PDB entry 6AVR | electron microscopy, 35.00 A resolution (very low resolution: no residue pairs are listed; an interface is given only as per-side residue counts) | chains B and H of the 4 polymer chains in the assembly

[Chain B]
Molecule: Integrin beta-3
Organism: Homo sapiens
UniProtKB: P05106 (ITB3_HUMAN), isoform P05106-3; residues 1-692 here correspond to UniProt positions 27-718 (UniProt number = residue number + 26)
Sequence (692 residues; numbered 1 to 692; the number before each row is that of its first residue):
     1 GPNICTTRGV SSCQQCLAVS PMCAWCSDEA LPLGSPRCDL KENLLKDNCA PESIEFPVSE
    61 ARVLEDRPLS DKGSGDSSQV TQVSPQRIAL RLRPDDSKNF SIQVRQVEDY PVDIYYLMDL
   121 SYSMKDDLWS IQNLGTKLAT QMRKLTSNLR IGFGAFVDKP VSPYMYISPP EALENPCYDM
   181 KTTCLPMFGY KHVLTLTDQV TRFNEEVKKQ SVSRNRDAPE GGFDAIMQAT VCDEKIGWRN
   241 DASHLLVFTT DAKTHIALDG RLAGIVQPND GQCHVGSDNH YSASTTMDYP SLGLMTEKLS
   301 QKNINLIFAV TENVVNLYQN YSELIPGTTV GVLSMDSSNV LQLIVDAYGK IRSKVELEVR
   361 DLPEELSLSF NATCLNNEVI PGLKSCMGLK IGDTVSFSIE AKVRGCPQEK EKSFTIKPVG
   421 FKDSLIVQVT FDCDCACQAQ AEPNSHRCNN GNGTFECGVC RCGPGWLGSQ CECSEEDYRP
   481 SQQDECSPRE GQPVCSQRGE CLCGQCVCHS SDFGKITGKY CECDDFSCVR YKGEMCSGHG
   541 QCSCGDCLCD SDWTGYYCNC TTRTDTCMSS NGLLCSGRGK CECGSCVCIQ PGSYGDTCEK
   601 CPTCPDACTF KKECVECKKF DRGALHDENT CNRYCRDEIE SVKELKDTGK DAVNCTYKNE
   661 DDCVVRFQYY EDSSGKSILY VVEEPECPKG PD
Not modelled in the structure: 686-692
Swiss-Prot annotation at these positions:
  - region: Cys177 to Cys184 (Involved in CX3CL1-, NRG1-, FGF1- and IGF1-binding), Gln267 to Met287 (CX3CL1-binding)
  - binding site (Mg(2+)): Ser121, Ser123, Glu220
  - binding site (Ca(2+)): Ser123, Asp126, Asp127, Asp158, Asn215, Asp217, Pro219, Glu220, Asp251, Met335
  - glycosylation (N-linked (GlcNAc...) asparagine): Asn99, Asn320, Asn371, Asn452, Asn559, Asn654

[Chain H]
Molecule: Fab LM609 heavy chain
Organism: Mus musculus
Notes: antibody fragment or engineered binder
Sequence (257 residues; numbered 1 to 257; the number before each row is that of its first residue):
     1 EVQLEESGGG LVKPGGSLKL SCAASGFAFS SYDMSWVRQI PEKRLEWVAK VSSGGGSTYY
    61 LDTVQGRFTI SRDNAKNTLY LQMSSLNSED TAMYYCARHN YGSFAYWGQG TLVTVSAAKT
   121 TPPSVYPLAP GSAAQTNSMV TLGCLVKGYF PEPVTVTWNS GSLSSGVHTF PAVLQSDLYT
   181 LSSSVTVPSS TWPSETVTCN VAHPASSTKV DKKIVPRDCG ASDDDDKAGW SHPQFEKGGG
   241 SGGGSGGGSW SHPQFEK
Not modelled in the structure: 133-135, 218-257

[How chain B and chain H interact]
At this resolution (35 A) residue pairs are not listed: 5 residues of chain B and 4 of chain H lie at the interface.

[Overview]
Chain B and chain H form an interface of 5 and 4 residues respectively. UniProt lists 3 Mg2+-binding residues
and 10 Ca2+-binding residues on chain B.
Chain B is Integrin beta-3 (Homo sapiens) and chain H is Fab LM609 heavy chain (Mus musculus); the structure,
Human alpha-V beta-3 Integrin (intermediate conformation) in complex with the therapeutic antibody LM609, was
determined by electron microscopy (same publication as 6AVQ, 6AVU and 5OPY).
